PDB entry 9GEO | electron microscopy, 2.79 A resolution | chains C and J of the 10 polymer chains in the assembly

Chain C:
Name: Histone H2A type 1
Organism: Xenopus laevis
UniProt: P06897 (H2A1_XENLA); residues 10-120 here correspond to UniProt positions 11-121 (UniProt number = residue number + 1)
Amino-acid sequence (111 residues; each row starts with the number of its first residue):
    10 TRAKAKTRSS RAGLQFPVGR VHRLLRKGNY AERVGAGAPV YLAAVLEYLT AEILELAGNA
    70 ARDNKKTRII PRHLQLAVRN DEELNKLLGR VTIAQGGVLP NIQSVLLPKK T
Not modelled in the structure: 10, 119-120
Construct notes: conflict Arg99 (Gly100 in P06897)
UniProt features mapped onto this chain:
  - modified residue: Lys36 (N6-(2-hydroxyisobutyryl)lysine), Lys74 (N6-(2-hydroxyisobutyryl)lysine), Lys75 (N6-(2-hydroxyisobutyryl)lysine), Lys95 (N6-(2-hydroxyisobutyryl)lysine), Gln104 (N5-methylglutamine), Lys118 (N6-(2-hydroxyisobutyryl)lysine)
  - cross-link (Glycyl lysine isopeptide (Lys-Gly)): Lys13 (interchain with G-Cter in ubiquitin), Lys15 (interchain with G-Cter in ubiquitin), Lys119 (interchain with G-Cter in ubiquitin)

Chain J:
Molecule: Widom-601 DNA
Sequence (147 nucleotides; each row starts with the number of its first residue; numbers below 1 keep their minus sign (DA-73 is residue -73)):
   -73 ATCGAGAATC CCGGTGCCGA GGCCGCTCAA TTGGTCGTAG ACAGCTCTAG CACCGCTTAA
   -13 ACGCACGTAC GCGCTGTCCC CCGCGTTTTA ACCGCCAAGG GGATTACTCC CTAGTCTCCA
    47 GGCACGTGTC AGATATATAC ATCCGAT
Not modelled in the structure: -73, 73

How chain C and chain J interact:
Contacting residue pairs (15; chain C residue first):
  Arg11(C) with DT43(J), hydrogen bond to the base; DC44(J), sugar contact
  Arg29(C) with DG48(J), phosphate contact; DC49(J), salt bridge to the phosphate
  Arg42(C) with DT38(J), hydrogen bond to the sugar; DA39(J), phosphate contact
  Val43(C) with DT38(J), sugar contact; DA39(J), hydrogen bond to the phosphate
  Gly44(C) with DT38(J), phosphate contact
  Ala45(C) with DT38(J), phosphate contact
  Lys75(C) with DG58(J), phosphate contact
  Thr76(C) with DA57(J), sugar contact; DG58(J), hydrogen bond to the phosphate
  Arg77(C) with DA57(J), sugar contact; DG58(J), hydrogen bond to the phosphate
Also at the interface, not in a pair above, chain C (14 interface residues in all): Thr16, His31, Arg35, Glu41, Lys74
Also at the interface, not in a pair above, chain J (10 interface residues in all): DG47, DA59

Overview:
Chain C and chain J form an interface of 14 and 10 residues respectively; the contacts include 5 hydrogen
bonds and 1 salt bridge. Polar contacts include Arg11(C)-DT43(J), Arg42(C)-DT38(J) and Val43(C)-DA39(J).
Here chain C is Histone H2A type 1 (Xenopus laevis) and chain J is Widom-601 DNA. Entry 9GEO (Nucleosome core
particle) was determined by electron microscopy (same publication as 9GEN, 9GEP, 9GEQ, 9GER, 9IHD, 9IHE and
9IHF).
